8ZNO - chains O and P of the 20 polymer chains in the assembly; structure by electron microscopy, 3.02 A resolution.

[Chain O]
Protein: Cytochrome b
Organism: Arachis hypogaea
Reference sequence: A0A8F2YUY6 (A0A8F2YUY6_ARAHY); numbering as in UniProt (aligned over 1-386)
Amino-acid sequence (386 residues; numbered 1 to 386; the number before each row is that of its first residue):
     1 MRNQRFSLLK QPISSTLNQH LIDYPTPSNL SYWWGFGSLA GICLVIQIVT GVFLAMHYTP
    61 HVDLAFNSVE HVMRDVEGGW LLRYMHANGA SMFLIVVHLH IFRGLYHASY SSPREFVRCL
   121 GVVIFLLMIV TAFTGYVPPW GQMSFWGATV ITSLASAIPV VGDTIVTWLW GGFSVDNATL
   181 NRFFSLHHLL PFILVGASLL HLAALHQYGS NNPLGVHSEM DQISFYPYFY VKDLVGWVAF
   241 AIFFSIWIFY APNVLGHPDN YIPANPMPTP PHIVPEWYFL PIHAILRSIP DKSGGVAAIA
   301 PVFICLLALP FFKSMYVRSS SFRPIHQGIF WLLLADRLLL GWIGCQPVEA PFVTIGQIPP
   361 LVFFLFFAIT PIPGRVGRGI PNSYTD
Disordered / not traced: 386
Ion coordination: heme Fe site 1: H86, H187; heme Fe site 2: H100, H201
Residues lining bound ligands:
  - 1,2-Distearoyl-sn-glycerophosphoethanolamine (3PE), molecule 1: P12, I13, S15, T16
  - 1,2-Distearoyl-sn-glycerophosphoethanolamine (3PE), molecule 2: W33, L99, F102, R103, Y106, H107, S321, F330, W331, L334
  - 1,2-Distearoyl-sn-glycerophosphoethanolamine (3PE), molecule 3: F116, I193, G196, A197, L199, L200, A203, A204, Q207
  - 1,2-Distearoyl-sn-glycerophosphoethanolamine (3PE), molecule 4: T164, I165, W168
  - 1,2-Distearoyl-sn-glycerophosphoethanolamine (3PE), molecule 5: F243, I246, W247, Y250, A251
  - 1,2-Distearoyl-sn-glycerophosphoethanolamine (3PE), molecule 6: P324, I325, G328, I329, V362, L365, F366
  - heme (HEM), molecule 1: W34, G35, G37, S38, A40, G41, L44, F93, V97, H100, I101, R103, S109, V117, R118, G121, V122, I124, F125, M128, S198, H201, L202, L205, S210, N211
  - heme (HEM), molecule 2: Q47, I48, G51, V52, L54, A55, Y58, V69, R83, H86, A87, A90, F93, T131, A132, G135, Y136, P138, P139, F184, H187, H188, P191, F192, Y278

[Chain P]
Protein: Cytochrome c domain-containing protein
Organism: Arachis hypogaea
Reference sequence: A0A445B1W5 (A0A445B1W5_ARAHY); residues 66-307 here correspond to UniProt positions 63-304 (UniProt number = residue number - 3)
Amino-acid sequence (242 residues; row label = number of the first residue in the row):
    66 EAEHGLACPS YPWPHQGILS SYDHASIRRG HQVYTQVCAS CHSMSLISYR DLVGVAYTEE
   126 EVKAMAAEIE VVDGPNDEGE MFTRPGKLSD RFPQPYANEA AARFANGGAY PPDLSLITKA
   186 PHNGQNYVFA LLTGYRDPPA GVSIREGLHY NPYFPGGAIA MPKMLNDGAV EYEDGTPATE
   246 SQMGKDVVSF LSWAAEPEME ERKLMGFKWI FVLTLALLQA GYYRRLRWSV LKSRKLVLDV
   306 VN
Construct notes: conflict Q81 (Asn78 in A0A445B1W5), E125 (Asp122 in A0A445B1W5), P186 (Arg183 in A0A445B1W5), S246 (Ala243 in A0A445B1W5)
Ion coordination: heme c Fe near H107 (its only coordinating residue here)
Residues lining bound ligands:
  - 1,2-Distearoyl-sn-glycerophosphoethanolamine (3PE): G82, F272, I275, F276, T279
  - heme c (HEC): V102, C103, C106, H107, N171, A174, Y175, P176, P177, L179, I182, Y192, V193, L196, L197, F219, I224, A225, M226, P227, M229, L230, V252
  - 1,2-diacyl-sn-glycero-3-phosphocholine (PC1): L280, L283, Y287

[Interface between chain O and chain P]
Pairs across the interface (38):
  S28(O) - W293(P)
  E70(O) - L181(P)
  M73(O) - K184(P)
  R74(O) - I112(P)
  R74(O) - L181(P)
  R74(O) - A259(P)  hydrogen bond (side chain-backbone)
  R74(O) - A260(P)
  D75(O) - R115(P)  salt bridge
  W80(O) - E263(P)
  W80(O) - E266(P)
  W80(O) - R267(P)
  D221(O) - R299(P)  salt bridge
  Y228(O) - R292(P)
  Y228(O) - W293(P)  hydrogen bond (backbone-side chain)
  Y228(O) - L296(P)  hydrophobic
  V231(O) - R289(P)
  K232(O) - R289(P)
  V235(O) - A285(P)
  V238(O) - L282(P)  hydrophobic
  I242(O) - L278(P)  hydrophobic
  I242(O) - L282(P)  hydrophobic
  S245(O) - I275(P)
  I246(O) - I275(P)  hydrophobic
  F249(O) - R267(P)  hydrogen bond (backbone-side chain)
  F249(O) - G271(P)
  Y250(O) - I83(P)  hydrogen bond (side chain-backbone)
  Y250(O) - K268(P)  hydrogen bond (side chain-backbone)
  Y250(O) - G271(P)
  Y250(O) - F272(P)
  P252(O) - R267(P)
  N253(O) - K184(P)
  P258(O) - K184(P)
  P258(O) - A185(P)
  P258(O) - P186(P)
  Y261(O) - K184(P)
  Y261(O) - A185(P)  hydrophobic
  I262(O) - A185(P)  hydrophobic
  M267(O) - R168(P)
Interface residues without a listed pair, chain O (31 interface residues in all): Y32, F66, Y84, I223, F229, L234, A241, D259
Interface residues without a listed pair, chain P (34 interface residues in all): L111, H187, E261, P262, M270, T279, A281, G286, Y288

[In short]
The interface between chain O and chain P involves 31 residues on one side and 34 on the other; the contacts
include 5 hydrogen bonds and 2 salt bridges. Polar contacts include D75(O)-R115(P), D221(O)-R299(P) and
R74(O)-A259(P).
Here chain O is Cytochrome b and chain P is Cytochrome c domain-containing protein, both from Arachis
hypogaea. Entry 8ZNO (Cryo-EM structure of Arachis hypogaea bc1 complex) was determined by electron
microscopy.
